PDB entry 8B3O | electron microscopy, 2.97 A resolution | chains FFF and jjj of the 45 polymer chains in the assembly

Chain FFF:
Molecule: Attachment protein G3P
Organism: Enterobacteria phage f1
Reference sequence: P69169 (G3P_BPF1); residues 1-406 here correspond to UniProt positions 19-424 (UniProt number = residue number + 18)
Sequence (406 residues; each row starts with the number of its first residue):
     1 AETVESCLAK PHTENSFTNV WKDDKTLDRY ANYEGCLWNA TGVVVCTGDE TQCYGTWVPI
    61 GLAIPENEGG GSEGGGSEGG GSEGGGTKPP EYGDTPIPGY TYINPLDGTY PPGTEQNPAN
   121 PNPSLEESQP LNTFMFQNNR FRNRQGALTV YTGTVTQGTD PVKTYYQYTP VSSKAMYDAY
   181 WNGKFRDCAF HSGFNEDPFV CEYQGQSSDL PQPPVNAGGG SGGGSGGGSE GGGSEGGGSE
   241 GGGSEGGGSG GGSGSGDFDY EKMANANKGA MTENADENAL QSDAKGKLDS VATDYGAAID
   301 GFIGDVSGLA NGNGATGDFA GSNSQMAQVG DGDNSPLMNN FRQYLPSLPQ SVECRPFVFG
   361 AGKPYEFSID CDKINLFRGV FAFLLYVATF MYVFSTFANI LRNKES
Unresolved in the structure: 1-256, 405-406
Swiss-Prot annotation at these positions:
  - region: Glu68 to Gly86 (G1 (Gly-rich linker)), Thr87 to Pro123 (Hinge), Gly218 to Gly256 (G2 (Gly-rich linker)), Glu235 to Ser244 (Not essential for gene 3 function)
What the authors report for this chain:
  - self-association interface (contacts with another copy of this molecule); pairs are residue here / residue on that copy: Asn399-Arg402 (backbone contact)

Chain jjj:
Molecule: Capsid protein G8P
Organism: Enterobacteria phage f1
Reference sequence: P69540 (CAPSD_BPF1); residues 1-50 here correspond to UniProt positions 24-73 (UniProt number = residue number + 23)
Sequence (50 residues; each row starts with the number of its first residue):
     1 AEGDDPAKAA FDSLQASATE MIGYAWAMVV VIVGATIGIK LFKKFTSKAS
Unresolved in the structure: 1-4
Construct notes: engineered mutation Met21 (Tyr44 in P69540)
What the authors report for this chain:
  - self-association interface (contacts with another copy of this molecule); pairs are residue here / residue on that copy: Lys43-Lys48 (hydrogen bond)
  - mutagenesis - Y21M: increased stability (citing earlier work)

Chain FFF / chain jjj interface:
Contacting residue pairs - 7 pairs, chain FFF then chain jjj:
  Tyr365(FFF) with Trp26(jjj), hydrophobic
  Glu366(FFF) with Val30(jjj)
  Phe367(FFF) with Val30(jjj), hydrophobic
  Lys373(FFF) with Phe42(jjj)
  Phe377(FFF) with Phe45(jjj)
  Phe381(FFF) with Ala49(jjj), hydrophobic
  Leu384(FFF) with Ser50(jjj)
Interface residues without a listed pair, chain FFF (9 interface residues in all): Pro364, Ile369
Interface residues without a listed pair, chain jjj (10 interface residues in all): Gly34, Ile37, Leu41, Thr46

Overview:
The interface between chain FFF and chain jjj involves 9 residues on one side and 10 on the other. The paper
reports that Y21M of chain jjj increases stability; a self-association interface involving Asn399(FFF) and
Lys43(jjj).
Here chain FFF is Attachment protein G3P and chain jjj is Capsid protein G8P, both from Enterobacteria phage
f1. Entry 8B3O (CryoEM structure of the pointy tip (proteins pIII/pVI/pVIII) from the f1 filamentous
bacteriophage) was determined by electron microscopy together with 8B3P and 8B3Q from the same study.
